PDB entry 9MGZ | electron microscopy, 2.80 A resolution | chains A and D of the 18 polymer chains in the assembly

== Chain A ==
Molecule: Photosystem I P700 chlorophyll a apoprotein A1
From: Dunaliella tertiolecta
Notes: EC 1.97.1.12
Sequence (751 residues; row label = number of the first residue in the row):
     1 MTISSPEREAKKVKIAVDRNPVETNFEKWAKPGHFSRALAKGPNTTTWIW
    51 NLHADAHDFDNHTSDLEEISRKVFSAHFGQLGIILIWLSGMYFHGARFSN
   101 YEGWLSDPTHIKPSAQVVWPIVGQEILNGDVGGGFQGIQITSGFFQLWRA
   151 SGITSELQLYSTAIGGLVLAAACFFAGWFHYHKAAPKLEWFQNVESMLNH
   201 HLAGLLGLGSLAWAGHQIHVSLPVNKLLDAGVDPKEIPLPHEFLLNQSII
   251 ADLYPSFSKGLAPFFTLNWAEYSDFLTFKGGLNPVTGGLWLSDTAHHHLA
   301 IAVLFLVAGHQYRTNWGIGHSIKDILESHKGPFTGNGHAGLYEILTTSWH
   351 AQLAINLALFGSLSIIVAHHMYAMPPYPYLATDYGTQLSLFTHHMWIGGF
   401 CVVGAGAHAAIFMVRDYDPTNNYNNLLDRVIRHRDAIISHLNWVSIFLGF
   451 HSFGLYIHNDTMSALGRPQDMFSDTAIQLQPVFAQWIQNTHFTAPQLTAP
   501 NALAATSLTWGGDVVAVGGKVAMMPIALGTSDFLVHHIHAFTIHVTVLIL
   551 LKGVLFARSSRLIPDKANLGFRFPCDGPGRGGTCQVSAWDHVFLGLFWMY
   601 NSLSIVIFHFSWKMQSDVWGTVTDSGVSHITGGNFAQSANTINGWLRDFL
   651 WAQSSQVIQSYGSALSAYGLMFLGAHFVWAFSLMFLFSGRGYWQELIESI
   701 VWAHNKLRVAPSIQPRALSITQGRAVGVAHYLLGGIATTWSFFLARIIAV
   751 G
Unresolved in the structure: 1-11
Metal / ion sites: chlorophyll a Mg (29 sites), coordinated by H53, H77, Q80, Q116, Q124, H180, H182, H200, H219, H296, H297, H298, H310, H320, H329, H338 and 13 more; 4Fe-4S cluster Fe: C575, C584 (shared with 2 residues of chain B); chlorophyll a isomer Mg near H676 (its only coordinating residue here)
Ligand contacts:
  - beta-carotene (BCR), molecule 1: I84, W87, L208, G209, F360
  - beta-carotene (BCR), molecule 2: W119, P120, I121
  - beta-carotene (BCR), molecule 3: T162, G165, G166, L169, L208, L211, A212, L306
  - beta-carotene (BCR), molecule 4: L211, L261, F264, L299, V303, L306, V307, H310
  - beta-carotene (BCR), molecule 5: F264, W269, V303
  - beta-carotene (BCR), molecule 6: L341, A351, A354, I355, A409, F412
  - beta-carotene (BCR), molecule 7: A354, A358, S362, V402, A405, G406, A409, L550, L551, V554
  - beta-carotene (BCR), molecule 8: M671, G674, A675, F677, V678, L733, I736, A737, W740
  - chlorophyll a isomer (CL0): F453, Y456, V535, I538, F541, T542, Y600, N601, S604, I605, F608, I642, W645, L650, S654, I658, F672, H676, W679, Y731, G734, T738, T739, F742
  - chlorophyll a (CLA), molecule 1: V13, K14, I15, W190, N193, S196, H200, T314, N315, W316
  - chlorophyll a (CLA), molecule 2: I15, V17, F74, F78, A172, F175, A176, F179, H180, A184, P186, W190
  - chlorophyll a (CLA), molecule 3: W29, P32, I49, W50, L52, H53
  - chlorophyll a (CLA), molecule 4: W29, P32, H34, F35, L52, H53, A56, H57, F59, H62, A76, G79, Q80, I83
  - chlorophyll a (CLA), molecule 5: T46, I49, W50, I697, I700, V701, H704, V709, P711, I713, P715, R716, L718
  - chlorophyll a (CLA), molecule 6: W50, F677, V678, F681, F685, L718, Q722, A725, V726, A729, H730, L733
  - chlorophyll a (CLA), molecule 7: H53, A54, D55, A56, H57, D58, H350, L353, L357, F400, C401, V403, G404, A407, H408, I411, R415, F571, R572, W589, L596
  - chlorophyll a (CLA), molecule 8: H57, F59, V73, A76, H77, Q80, L81, I84, L85, L88, L169, W349, H350, Q352, L353, N356, L357, F360
  - chlorophyll a (CLA), molecule 9: H57, Q80, I83, I84, W87, F360, I397, F400, C401
  - chlorophyll a (CLA), molecule 10: L66, S70, H77, L188, F191, Q192, V194, M197, L198, H201, L202, L205, I322, L326, Y342, L345, T346, T347, S348, W349, Q352, I355, N356, L359, F360
  - chlorophyll a (CLA), molecule 11: F74, H77, F78, L81, L169, C173, W190, F191, N193, S196, M197, H200, H201, G204, L205
  - chlorophyll a (CLA), molecule 12: I86, W87, S89, G90, M91, F93, H94, F98, V117, W119, L167
  - chlorophyll a (CLA), molecule 13: W87, M91, T141, S142, F144, S389, L390, T392, H393, W396, I397, F400, M671, I736, T739, W740
  - chlorophyll a (CLA), molecule 14: W87, L88, S142, G143, F144, L147, L206, F360, L363, S364, V367, M371, Y377, L380, L390, H393, H394, I397
  - chlorophyll a (CLA), molecule 15: M91, H94, A115, Q116, I138, Q139, I140, T141, S142, A667, Y668, W740, L744
  - chlorophyll a (CLA), molecule 16: Y92, S151, G152, I153, T154, Q158, S161, T162, G209, A212, W213, G215, H216, H219, V220, P240, H241, L244
  - chlorophyll a (CLA), molecule 17: Q116, V117, V118, W119, I121, V122, Q124, L127, I138, A667, L670
  - chlorophyll a (CLA), molecule 18: L147, A150, L205, L206, G209, S210, W213, Q217, T294, H297, H298, I301, F305, L363, I366, V367, H370, M371, P376, Y377
  - chlorophyll a (CLA), molecule 19: L157, Q158, S161, L239, H241, L244, L245
  - chlorophyll a (CLA), molecule 20: V168, A172, F175
  - chlorophyll a (CLA), molecule 21: L198, L202, L206, L304, F305, A308, Q311, Y312, I322, I325, L326, I355, A358, L359, L427, V430, L551, V554, L555
  - chlorophyll a (CLA), molecule 22: N199, H200, A203, G204, L208, L306, G309, H310, Q311, Y312, T314, W316, I318
  - chlorophyll a (CLA), molecule 23: L211, A212, G215, I218, H219, F243, L244, L245, Q247, F257, G260, L261, Y272, F275, L276, L299
  - chlorophyll a (CLA), molecule 24: F264, W269, A270, Y272, S273, L276, T277, F278, H296, L299, A300, V303, L304, V307, N501
  - chlorophyll a (CLA), molecule 25: F264, F265, L267, W269
  - chlorophyll a (CLA), molecule 26: T277, F278, G280, G281, L289, D293, T294, H296, H297, A300, I301, L304, H370, M371, M374, P376, T506
  - chlorophyll a (CLA), molecule 27: F278, L497, T498, A499, P500, N501, A502
  - chlorophyll a (CLA), molecule 28: L304, L359, L363, I366, H369, H370, Y372, A373, M374, T506, S507, T509, W510
  - chlorophyll a (CLA), molecule 29: V307, H310, Q311, I318, G319, H320
  - chlorophyll a (CLA), molecule 30: Q311, H320, I325, S328, H329
  - chlorophyll a (CLA), molecule 31: I325, L326, H329, H338, L341, L345, L426, L427, V430
  - chlorophyll a (CLA), molecule 32: H329, K330, G331, P332, F333
  - chlorophyll a (CLA), molecule 33: F333, T334, L426, R429, V430, H433, I437, H440
  - chlorophyll a (CLA), molecule 34: S362, I365, I366, H369, M395, V402, I543, T546, V547, L550, M599, S602, L603
  - chlorophyll a (CLA), molecule 35: H369, Y372, F483, A484, I487, Q488, W510, I526, L528, H536, H539, I543, V606, H609, F610, K613, M614
  - chlorophyll a (CLA), molecule 36: A436, H440, W443
  - chlorophyll a (CLA), molecule 37: I437, L441, V444, A540, I543, H544, V547, L551
  - chlorophyll a (CLA), molecule 38: S439, N442, W443, I446
  - chlorophyll a (CLA), molecule 39: N442, S445, I446, G449, F450, F453, G454, I457, F541, V545, L548, I549, F597, W598
  - chlorophyll a (CLA), molecule 40: W443, I446, F447, F450, H451
  - chlorophyll a (CLA), molecule 41: F447, L448, Q480, P481, V482, F483, A484, F533, H536, H537, A540, H544
  - chlorophyll a (CLA), molecule 42: F450, H451, G454, L455, I457, H458, T461, M462, L465, R467, D470, F472, I477
  - chlorophyll a (CLA), molecule 43: F453, I457, D460, F541, F597, W598, Y600, N601, I642, L646, W679, Y731
  - chlorophyll a (CLA), molecule 44: T461, A464, L465
  - chlorophyll a (CLA), molecule 45: W486, I487, T490, H491, A494, P495, T498, A499, T506, W510
  - chlorophyll a (CLA), molecule 46: L646, L650, W651, W679
  - chlorophyll a (CLA), molecule 47: L670, M671, L673, G674, H676, F677, W679, A680, L683
  - chlorophyll a (CLA), molecule 48: F677, A680, F681, L683, M684, F687, Y692, W693, L696
  - chlorophyll a (CLA), molecule 49: I700, A703, H704, L707, V709
  - chlorophyll a (CLA), molecule 50: W702, A703, K706, L707
  - chlorophyll a / 1,2-dipalmitoyl-phosphatidyl-glycerole / 1,2-distearoyl-monogalactosyl-diglyceride: V22, E23, T24, N25, F26, E27, K28, W29, H34, E68, K72, S75, I83, F174, F175, G177, W178, F179, Y181, H182
  - dodecyl-alpha-D-maltoside (LMU): S155, E156, L157, Y160, S161, I164, G165, V168
  - phylloquinone (PQN): W50, M684, F685, F687, S688, G689, R690, W693, I697, R716, A717, L718, S719, G723
  - 4Fe-4S cluster (SF4): C575, G577, P578, C584, I720, R724

== Chain D ==
Molecule: Photosystem I reaction center subunit II, chloroplastic
From: Dunaliella tertiolecta
Sequence (193 residues; each row starts with the number of its first residue):
     1 MQALRSTSAASRASCRPSYEGRRAAFVVRAEAAPAAGAPPAAPKKKAPPP
    51 PWKQPELDPDTPSPIFGGSTGGLLRKAQVEEFYVTTWESPKEQIFEMPTG
   101 GAAIMRKGPNLLKFARKEQCLALTTQLRTKFKMTPCFYRVYADGKVEYLH
   151 PKDGVYPEKVNAGRVGVNQNMRSIGENVDPIKVKFTGSQPFTI
Unresolved in the structure: 1-50

== Interface between chain A and chain D ==
Residue-residue contacts (34; chain A residue first):
  P419(A) - I94(D)
  P419(A) - E96(D)
  P419(A) - A102(D)
  T420(A) - I94(D)
  N422(A) - A102(D)
  Y423(A) - I65(D)
  Y423(A) - A102(D)
  Y423(A) - I104(D)  hydrophobic
  D428(A) - G101(D)
  D428(A) - A102(D)  hydrogen bond (side chain-backbone)
  I431(A) - G100(D)
  I431(A) - G101(D)
  R432(A) - F66(D)
  R432(A) - G67(D)
  R432(A) - G68(D)
  R432(A) - T70(D)  hydrogen bond (backbone-side chain)
  H433(A) - T70(D)
  D435(A) - T70(D)
  D435(A) - G71(D)
  R558(A) - E96(D)  salt bridge
  S559(A) - P98(D)  hydrogen bond (side chain-backbone)
  R561(A) - T70(D)  hydrogen bond (side chain-backbone)
  R561(A) - G71(D)
  R561(A) - G72(D)  hydrogen bond (side chain-backbone)
  R561(A) - L74(D)
  R561(A) - R116(D)  hydrogen bond (backbone-side chain)
  L562(A) - R116(D)  hydrogen bond (backbone-side chain)
  L562(A) - E118(D)
  P564(A) - P98(D)
  P564(A) - E118(D)
  P564(A) - Q119(D)
  D565(A) - A122(D)
  R580(A) - R116(D)
  R580(A) - E118(D)  salt bridge
Interface residues without a listed pair, chain A (20 interface residues in all): R434, A436, S560, I563
Interface residues without a listed pair, chain D (22 interface residues in all): F95, M97, T99

== In short ==
Chain A and chain D form an interface of 20 and 22 residues respectively; the contacts include 7 hydrogen
bonds and 2 salt bridges. Polar contacts include R558(A)-E96(D), R580(A)-E118(D) and D428(A)-A102(D).
Chain A is Photosystem I P700 chlorophyll a apoprotein A1 and chain D is Photosystem I reaction center subunit
II, chloroplastic, both from Dunaliella tertiolecta; the structure, Dunaliella tertiolecta PSI-LHCI-TIDI1
supercomplex, was determined by electron microscopy together with 9MGW, 9MH0 and 9MH1 from the same study.
